PDB entry 8TOP | electron microscopy, 3.52 A resolution | chains J and K of the 24 polymer chains in the assembly

Chain J:
Name: Heavy chain of antibody GPZ6-b.01
From: Macaca mulatta
Notes: antibody fragment or engineered binder
Chain sequence (237 residues; numbered 1 to 226 plus 11 insertion-coded residues; the number before each row is that of its first residue; a row labelled like 35A-35B holds insertion residues (35A, then the next letters in order)):
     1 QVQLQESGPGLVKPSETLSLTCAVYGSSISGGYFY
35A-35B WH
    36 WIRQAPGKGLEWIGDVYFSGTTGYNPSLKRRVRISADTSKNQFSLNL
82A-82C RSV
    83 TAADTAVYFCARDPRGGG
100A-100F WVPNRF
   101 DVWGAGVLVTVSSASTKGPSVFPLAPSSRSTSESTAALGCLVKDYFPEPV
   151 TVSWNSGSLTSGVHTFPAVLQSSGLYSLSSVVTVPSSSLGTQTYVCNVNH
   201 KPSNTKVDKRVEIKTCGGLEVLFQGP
Not modelled in the structure: 112-226
Disulfide bonds: Cys-22/Cys-92

Chain K:
Name: Light chain of antibody GPZ6-b.01
From: Macaca mulatta
Notes: antibody fragment or engineered binder
Chain sequence (214 residues; each row starts with the number of its first residue):
     1 DIQMTQSPSSLSASVGDRVTITCRASQDISSFLNWYQQKPGKAPKLLISS
    51 VNRLESGVPSRFSGSGSGTEFTLTVSSLQPEDFATYSCQQCGSVPYTFGQ
   101 GTTLEIKRTVAAPSVFIFPPSEDQVKSGTVSVVCLLNNFYPREASVKWKV
   151 DGALKTGNSQESVTEQDSKDNTYSLSSTLTLSSTEYQSHKVYACEVTHQG
   201 LSSPVTKSFNRGEC
Not modelled in the structure: 105-214
Disulfide bonds: Cys-23/Cys-88

How chain J and chain K interact:
Pairs across the interface - 36 pairs, chain J then chain K:
  His-35B(J) with Tyr-96(K)
  Gln-39(J) with Gln-38(K), hydrogen bond
  Gly-44(J) with Gly-99(K); Gln-100(K)
  Leu-45(J) with Gln-38(K); Ser-87(K); Phe-98(K), hydrophobic
  Trp-47(J) with Val-94(K), hydrophobic; Pro-95(K), hydrophobic; Tyr-96(K)
  Asn-60(J) with Pro-95(K)
  Pro-61(J) with Pro-95(K)
  Phe-91(J) with Gln-38(K); Ala-43(K), hydrophobic; Pro-44(K)
  Arg-97(J) with Tyr-96(K), hydrogen bond
  Pro-100C(J) with Phe-32(K), hydrophobic; Ser-50(K); Cys-91(K)
  Asn-100D(J) with Asn-34(K), hydrogen bond (backbone-side chain); Gln-89(K); Cys-91(K); Tyr-96(K)
  Arg-100E(J) with Asn-34(K); Tyr-36(K); Leu-46(K); Ser-49(K), hydrogen bond; Ser-50(K), hydrogen bond
  Phe-100F(J) with Tyr-36(K), hydrogen bond (backbone-side chain); Leu-46(K); Gln-89(K); Phe-98(K), hydrophobic
  Trp-103(J) with Tyr-36(K), hydrophobic; Ala-43(K), hydrophobic; Pro-44(K)
  Gly-104(J) with Ala-43(K)
Also at the interface, not in a pair above, chain J (20 interface residues in all): Ile-37, Lys-43, Glu-46, Asp-101, Ala-105
Also at the interface, not in a pair above, chain K (19 interface residues in all): Arg-53

In short:
The interface between chain J and chain K involves 20 residues on one side and 19 on the other, with 6
hydrogen bonds. Among the polar pairs are Gln-39(J)/Gln-38(K), Arg-97(J)/Tyr-96(K) and Asn-100D(J)/Asn-34(K).
Chain J is Heavy chain of antibody GPZ6-b.01 and chain K is Light chain of antibody GPZ6-b.01, both from
Macaca mulatta; the structure, Cryo-EM structure of HIV-1 Env BG505 DS-SOSIP in complex with antibody
GPZ6-b.01 targeting the fusion peptide, was determined by electron microscopy together with 8TDX, 8TE7, 8TJR,
8TJS, 8TKC, 8TL2 and 5 further entries from the same study.
